6W6G - chains E and N of the 7 polymer chains in the assembly; structure by electron microscopy, 3.10 A resolution.

Chain E:
Protein: Chaperone protein ClpB
From: Mycobacterium tuberculosis
Reference sequence: P9WPD0 (CLPB_MYCTO); residues 1-848 here = UniProt positions 1-848
Sequence (848 residues; row label = number of the first residue in the row):
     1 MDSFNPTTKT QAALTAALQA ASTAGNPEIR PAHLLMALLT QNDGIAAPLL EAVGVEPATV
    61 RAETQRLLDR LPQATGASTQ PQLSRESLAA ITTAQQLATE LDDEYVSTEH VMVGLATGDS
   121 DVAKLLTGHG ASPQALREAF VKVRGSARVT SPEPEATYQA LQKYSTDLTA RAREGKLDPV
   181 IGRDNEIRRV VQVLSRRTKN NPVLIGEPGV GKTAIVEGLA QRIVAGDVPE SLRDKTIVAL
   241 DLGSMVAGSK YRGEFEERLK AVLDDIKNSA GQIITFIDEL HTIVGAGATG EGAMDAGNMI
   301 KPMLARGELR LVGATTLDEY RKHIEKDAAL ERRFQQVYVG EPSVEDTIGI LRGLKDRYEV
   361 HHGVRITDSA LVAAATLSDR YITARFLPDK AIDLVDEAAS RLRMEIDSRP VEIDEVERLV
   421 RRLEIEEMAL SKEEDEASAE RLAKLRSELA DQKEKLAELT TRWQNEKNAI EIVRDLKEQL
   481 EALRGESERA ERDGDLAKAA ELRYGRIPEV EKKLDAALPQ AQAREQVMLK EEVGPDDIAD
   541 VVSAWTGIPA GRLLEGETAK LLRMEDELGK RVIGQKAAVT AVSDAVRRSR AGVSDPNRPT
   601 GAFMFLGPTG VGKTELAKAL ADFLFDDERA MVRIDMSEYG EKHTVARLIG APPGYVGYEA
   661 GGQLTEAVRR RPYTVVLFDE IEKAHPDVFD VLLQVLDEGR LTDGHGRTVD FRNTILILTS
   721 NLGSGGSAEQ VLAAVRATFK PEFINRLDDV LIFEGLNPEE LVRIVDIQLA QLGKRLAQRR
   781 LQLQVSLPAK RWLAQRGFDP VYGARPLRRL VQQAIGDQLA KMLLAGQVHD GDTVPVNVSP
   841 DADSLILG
Disordered / not traced: 1-158, 247-251, 285-296, 408-529, 846-848
Curated features (UniProtKB/Swiss-Prot):
  - binding site (ATP): Gly206 to Thr213, Gly607 to Thr614
What the authors report for this chain:
  - mutagenesis - L18R, S22R, L88R, T92R: unchanged catalytic activity (ATP hydrolysis)
  - mutagenesis - R365A, D368R, E434K, E436R: unchanged catalytic activity (ClpB ATPase activity)
  - mutagenesis - R422A: abolished catalytic activity on refold a protein substrate
  - mutagenesis - L18R, L88R, R365A, D368R, E436R, L496A, Y504A: abolished catalytic activity
  - mutagenesis - E434K: decreased catalytic activity on aggregated luciferase reactivation
  - mutagenesis - Q11R, T15R: abolished expression
  - mutagenesis - S22R, T92R: decreased catalytic activity on aggregate luciferase reactivation
  - mutagenesis - R503A: unchanged catalytic activity

Chain N:
Protein: Substrate
From: Mycobacterium tuberculosis
Sequence (33 residues; row label = number of the first residue in the row; X marks 33 residues of unknown identity (built as UNK)):
     1 XXXXXXXXXX XXXXXXXXXX XXXXXXXXXX XXX
Disordered / not traced: 27-33

Chain E / chain N interface:
Interface residues of chain E (facing chain N), 4 residues: Arg252, Gly654, Tyr655, Val656

Summary:
No residue of chain E is in contact with chain N. UniProt lists 16 ATP-binding residues on chain E. From the
paper: L18R, L88R and R365A of chain E, among others, abolish catalytic activity; Q11R and T15R of chain E
abolish expression; 14 substitutions were tested in all.
Here chain E is Chaperone protein ClpB and chain N is Substrate, both from Mycobacterium tuberculosis. Entry
6W6G (The Mycobacterium tuberculosis ClpB disaggregase hexamer structure in conformation I in the presence of
DnaK chaperone ...) was determined by electron microscopy, deposited together with 6W6H, 6W6I and 6W6J.
